7V3U - chains D and F of the 12 polymer chains in the assembly; structure by electron microscopy, 3.20 A resolution.

Chain D:
Name: DNA replication licensing factor MCM4
Organism: Saccharomyces cerevisiae S288C
Notes: EC 3.6.4.12
UniProtKB: P30665 (MCM4_YEAST); residues 1-933 here = UniProt positions 1-933
Amino-acid sequence (933 residues; each row starts with the number of its first residue):
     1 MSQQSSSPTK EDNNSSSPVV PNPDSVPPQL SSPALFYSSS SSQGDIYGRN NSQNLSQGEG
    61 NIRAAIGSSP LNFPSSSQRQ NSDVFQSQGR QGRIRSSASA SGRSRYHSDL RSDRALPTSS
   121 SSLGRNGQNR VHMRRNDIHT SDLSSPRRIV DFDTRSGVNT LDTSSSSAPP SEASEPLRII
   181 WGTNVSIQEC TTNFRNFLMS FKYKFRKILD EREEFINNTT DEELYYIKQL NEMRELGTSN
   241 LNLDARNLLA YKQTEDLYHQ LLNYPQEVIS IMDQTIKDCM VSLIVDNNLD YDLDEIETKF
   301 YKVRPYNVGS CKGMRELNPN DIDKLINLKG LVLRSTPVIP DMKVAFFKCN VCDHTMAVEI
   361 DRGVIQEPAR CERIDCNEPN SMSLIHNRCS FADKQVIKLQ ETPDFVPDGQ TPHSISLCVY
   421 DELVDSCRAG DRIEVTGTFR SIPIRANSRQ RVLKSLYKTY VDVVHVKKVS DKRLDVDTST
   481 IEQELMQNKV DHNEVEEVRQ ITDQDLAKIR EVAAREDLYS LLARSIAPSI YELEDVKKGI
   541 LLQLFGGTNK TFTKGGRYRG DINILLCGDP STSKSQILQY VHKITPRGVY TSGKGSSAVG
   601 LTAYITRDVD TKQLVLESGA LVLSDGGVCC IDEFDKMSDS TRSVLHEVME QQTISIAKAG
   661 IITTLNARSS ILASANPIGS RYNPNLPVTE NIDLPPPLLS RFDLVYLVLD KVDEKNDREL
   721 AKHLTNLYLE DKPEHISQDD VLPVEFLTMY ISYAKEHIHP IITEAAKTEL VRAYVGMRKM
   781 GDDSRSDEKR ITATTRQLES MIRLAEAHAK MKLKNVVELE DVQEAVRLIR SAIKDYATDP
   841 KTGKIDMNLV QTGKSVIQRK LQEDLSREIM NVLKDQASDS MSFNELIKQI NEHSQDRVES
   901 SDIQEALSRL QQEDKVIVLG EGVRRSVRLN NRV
Disordered / not traced: 1-175, 734-738, 785-787, 854-933
Swiss-Prot annotation at these positions:
  - motif: S700 to D703 (Arginine finger)
  - binding site (ATP): G568 to S575
  - modified residue (Phosphoserine): S52, S56, S69
Ion coordination: Zn2+: C349, C352, C371, C376; Mg2+: S575 (together with ATP-gamma-S)
Small-molecule neighbours:
  - ATP-gamma-S (AGS; phosphothiophosphoric acid-adenylate ester), molecule 1: S529, I530, Y531, D569, P570, S571, T572, S573, K574, S575, Q576, N676, L720, L724
  - ATP-gamma-S (AGS), molecule 2: Y558, E650, P697, R701, T795, R796, E799
What the authors report for this chain:
  - post-translational modification sites: T140, S141 (citing earlier work)

Chain F:
Name: DNA replication licensing factor MCM6
Organism: Saccharomyces cerevisiae S288C
Notes: EC 3.6.4.12
UniProtKB: P53091 (MCM6_YEAST); residues 1-1017 here = UniProt positions 1-1017
Amino-acid sequence (1017 residues; numbered 1 to 1017; the number before each row is that of its first residue):
     1 MSSPFPADTP SSNRPSNSSP PPSSIGAGFG SSSGLDSQIG SRLHFPSSSQ PHVSNSQTGP
    61 FVNDSTQFSS QRLQTDGSAT NDMEGNEPAR SFKSRALNHV KKVDDVTGEK VREAFEQFLE
   121 DFSVQSTDTG EVEKVYRAQI EFMKIYDLNT IYIDYQHLSM RENGALAMAI SEQYYRFLPF
   181 LQKGLRRVVR KYAPELLNTS DSLKRSEGDE GQADEDEQQD DDMNGSSLPR DSGSSAAPGN
   241 GTSAMATRSI TTSTSPEQTE RVFQISFFNL PTVHRIRDIR SEKIGSLLSI SGTVTRTSEV
   301 RPELYKASFT CDMCRAIVDN VEQSFKYTEP TFCPNPSCEN RAFWTLNVTR SRFLDWQKVR
   361 IQENANEIPT GSMPRTLDVI LRGDSVERAK PGDRCKFTGV EIVVPDVTQL GLPGVKPSST
   421 LDTRGISKTT EGLNSGVTGL RSLGVRDLTY KISFLACHVI SIGSNIGASS PDANSNNRET
   481 ELQMAANLQA NNVYQDNERD QEVFLNSLSS DEINELKEMV KDEHIYDKLV RSIAPAVFGH
   541 EAVKKGILLQ MLGGVHKSTV EGIKLRGDIN ICVVGDPSTS KSQFLKYVVG FAPRSVYTSG
   601 KASSAAGLTA AVVRDEEGGD YTIEAGALML ADNGICCIDE FDKMDISDQV AIHEAMEQQT
   661 ISIAKAGIHA TLNARTSILA AANPVGGRYN RKLSLRGNLN MTAPIMSRFD LFFVILDDCN
   721 EKIDTELASH IVDLHMKRDE AIEPPFSAEQ LRRYIKYART FKPILTKEAR SYLVEKYKEL
   781 RKDDAQGFSR SSYRITVRQL ESMIRLSEAI ARANCVDEIT PSFIAEAYDL LRQSIIRVDV
   841 DDVEMDEEFD NIESQSHAAS GNNDDNDDGT GSGVITSEPP ADIEEGQSEA TARPGTSEKK
   901 KTTVTYDKYV SMMNMIVRKI AEVDREGAEE LTAVDIVDWY LLQKENDLGS LAEYWEERRL
   961 AFKVIKRLVK DRILMEIHGT RHNLRDLENE ENENNKTVYV IHPNCEVLDQ LEPQDSS
Disordered / not traced: 1-100, 200-259, 434-440, 468-497, 844-1017
Swiss-Prot annotation at these positions:
  - motif: S707 to D710 (Arginine finger)
  - binding site (ATP): G575 to S582
  - modified residue: S78 (Phosphoserine), S249 (Phosphoserine), S372 (Phosphoserine), T766 (Phosphothreonine)
Ion coordination: Zn2+: C311, C314, C333, C338; Mg2+: S582 (together with ATP-gamma-S)
Small-molecule neighbours:
  - ATP-gamma-S (AGS; phosphothiophosphoric acid-adenylate ester), molecule 1: A536, V537, F538, H540, D576, P577, S578, T579, S580, K581, S582, Q583, N683, L727, H730, I731
  - ATP-gamma-S (AGS), molecule 2: S707, R708, V797, R798, E801

Chain D / chain F interface:
Residue-residue contacts (177):
  S335(D) - R375(F)  hydrogen bond (backbone-side chain)
  T336(D) - R375(F)  hydrogen bond (backbone-side chain)
  P337(D) - R375(F)
  V338(D) - I279(F)
  V338(D) - R280(F)
  V338(D) - I452(F)
  I339(D) - Q409(F)
  I339(D) - L412(F)  hydrophobic
  P340(D) - S281(F)
  P340(D) - I284(F)  hydrophobic
  P340(D) - Y450(F)
  P340(D) - I452(F)  hydrophobic
  M342(D) - P417(F)
  M342(D) - L448(F)  hydrophobic
  V351(D) - K102(F)
  V351(D) - F332(F)  hydrophobic
  C352(D) - K102(F)
  C352(D) - V103(F)  hydrogen bond (backbone-backbone)
  D353(D) - K102(F)
  D353(D) - V103(F)
  I360(D) - P417(F)  hydrophobic
  G363(D) - K416(F)
  G363(D) - P417(F)
  G363(D) - S418(F)  hydrogen bond (backbone-backbone)
  V364(D) - S418(F)
  V364(D) - T420(F)
  I365(D) - S418(F)  hydrogen bond (backbone-backbone)
  I365(D) - S419(F)
  I365(D) - T420(F)  hydrogen bond (backbone-backbone)
  I365(D) - L448(F)  hydrophobic
  Q366(D) - T420(F)
  Q366(D) - D422(F)  hydrogen bond
  E367(D) - S419(F)  hydrogen bond
  E367(D) - T420(F)  hydrogen bond (backbone-backbone)
  E367(D) - L421(F)
  E367(D) - D422(F)  hydrogen bond (backbone-backbone)
  A369(D) - L421(F)  hydrophobic
  A369(D) - D422(F)
  R373(D) - K101(F)  hydrogen bond (side chain-backbone)
  E378(D) - T331(F)
  E378(D) - R341(F)  salt bridge
  L384(D) - R446(F)
  L384(D) - L448(F)  hydrophobic
  I385(D) - Y175(F)  hydrophobic
  H386(D) - V403(F)
  H386(D) - Y450(F)  hydrogen bond
  N387(D) - Y175(F)
  N387(D) - F325(F)
  N387(D) - I402(F)
  N387(D) - V403(F)  hydrogen bond (side chain-backbone)
  R388(D) - Y175(F)
  R388(D) - R176(F)
  F391(D) - S281(F)
  F391(D) - I284(F)  hydrophobic
  A392(D) - S281(F)  hydrogen bond (backbone-side chain)
  D393(D) - R280(F)
  D393(D) - S281(F)  hydrogen bond (side chain-backbone)
  D393(D) - E282(F)
  K394(D) - P413(F)  hydrogen bond (side chain-backbone)
  Q395(D) - R375(F)
  V396(D) - P413(F)  hydrophobic
  S416(D) - P413(F)
  C418(D) - P413(F)  hydrophobic
  Y420(D) - G414(F)
  V424(D) - R280(F)
  D425(D) - R277(F)
  D425(D) - R280(F)  salt bridge
  D425(D) - R375(F)  salt bridge
  R428(D) - P369(F)
  R428(D) - T370(F)
  A429(D) - G371(F)
  A429(D) - S372(F)
  I442(D) - G414(F)
  I442(D) - K416(F)
  R445(D) - L410(F)
  R445(D) - D447(F)  salt bridge
  S448(D) - V407(F)
  R451(D) - V445(F)
  K458(D) - P413(F)
  Y460(D) - P413(F)  hydrophobic
  Y460(D) - G414(F)
  T480(D) - T370(F)
  Q483(D) - R275(F)  hydrogen bond
  E484(D) - R275(F)  salt bridge
  E484(D) - P369(F)
  Q487(D) - R275(F)
  Q487(D) - D278(F)
  Q487(D) - R280(F)
  D491(D) - R280(F)  salt bridge
  K550(D) - H735(F)
  T551(D) - R738(F)  hydrogen bond (backbone-side chain)
  F552(D) - R738(F)
  T553(D) - R738(F)  hydrogen bond
  T553(D) - D739(F)
  K554(D) - I466(F)
  K554(D) - D739(F)  hydrogen bond (backbone-side chain)
  Y558(D) - L734(F)
  Y558(D) - H735(F)
  R587(D) - T370(F)
  R587(D) - G371(F)
  A603(D) - M373(F)  hydrophobic
  R607(D) - E617(F)  salt bridge
  D610(D) - G411(F)
  D610(D) - L412(F)
  D610(D) - P413(F)
  T611(D) - T408(F)
  T611(D) - L412(F)
  Q613(D) - T408(F)
  Q613(D) - E616(F)
  S618(D) - G371(F)  hydrogen bond (side chain-backbone)
  S618(D) - M373(F)
  V622(D) - T370(F)
  V622(D) - G371(F)
  V622(D) - M373(F)  hydrophobic
  D625(D) - T370(F)  hydrogen bond
  S640(D) - K601(F)
  S643(D) - E640(F)
  S643(D) - K643(F)
  V644(D) - K601(F)
  H646(D) - E640(F)  salt bridge
  E647(D) - Y597(F)
  E647(D) - S599(F)
  Q651(D) - S582(F)
  Q651(D) - K586(F)
  Q651(D) - Y597(F)  hydrogen bond
  S655(D) - Y597(F)
  S655(D) - S599(F)
  S655(D) - A602(F)
  I656(D) - A602(F)
  A657(D) - T598(F)
  A657(D) - A602(F)
  A657(D) - S603(F)
  A657(D) - S604(F)  hydrogen bond (backbone-backbone)
  A657(D) - G607(F)
  K658(D) - A602(F)  hydrogen bond (side chain-backbone)
  K658(D) - G607(F)
  A659(D) - A611(F)  hydrophobic
  A659(D) - E624(F)
  I662(D) - Q362(F)
  I662(D) - G607(F)
  I662(D) - A625(F)
  I662(D) - G626(F)
  T663(D) - Q362(F)
  T664(D) - A365(F)
  L665(D) - I368(F)  hydrophobic
  L665(D) - M373(F)  hydrophobic
  L665(D) - P374(F)
  N666(D) - T370(F)
  R668(D) - T370(F)
  P696(D) - G686(F)
  P696(D) - R688(F)
  P697(D) - G687(F)
  I762(D) - M736(F)
  T763(D) - M736(F)
  E764(D) - M736(F)
  K767(D) - S729(F)
  K767(D) - V732(F)
  K767(D) - D733(F)
  K767(D) - M736(F)
  V771(D) - A728(F)
  V771(D) - S729(F)
  Y774(D) - D724(F)
  Y774(D) - A728(F)  hydrophobic
  V775(D) - E721(F)
  V775(D) - T725(F)
  R778(D) - D717(F)  salt bridge
  R778(D) - C719(F)  hydrogen bond
  R778(D) - D724(F)  salt bridge
  K779(D) - E721(F)
  D782(D) - C719(F)
  T792(D) - R688(F)
  T794(D) - S578(F)
  T795(D) - I731(F)
  R796(D) - S578(F)
  L798(D) - A728(F)  hydrophobic
  E799(D) - H735(F)  salt bridge
  I802(D) - V732(F)  hydrophobic
Interface residues without a listed pair, chain D (117 interface residues in all): N350, H354, R362, P368, N380, I444, N447, I481, G555, T602, K612, L616, E617, L623, G626, G660, S700, L770
Interface residues without a listed pair, chain F (105 interface residues in all): G285, E367, E401, V415, I426, G444, K451, P577, A606, L608, V613, A627, D639, N683, D718, L727, K737

Overview:
117 residues of chain D face 105 of chain F across their interface; the contacts include 26 hydrogen bonds and
11 salt bridges. Polar pairs include E378(D)-R341(F), D425(D)-R280(F) and D425(D)-R375(F). One ATP-gamma-S
molecule is bound between chain D and chain F. Ligands of chain D: ATP-gamma-S. From the paper: modification
sites T140(D) and S141(D).
Here chain D is DNA replication licensing factor MCM4 and chain F is DNA replication licensing factor MCM6,
both from Saccharomyces cerevisiae S288C. Entry 7V3U (Cryo-EM structure of MCM double hexamer with structured
Mcm4-NSD) was determined by electron microscopy, deposited together with 7V3V and 7W8G.
